Entry 9IXB (X-ray diffraction, 3.48 A resolution); this record covers chains A and E of the 6 polymer chains in the assembly.

[Chain A]
Protein: Detyrosinated tubulin alpha-1B chain
Source organism: Sus scrofa
Reference sequence: Q2XVP4 (TBA1B_PIG); residues 1-440 here = UniProt positions 1-440
Amino-acid sequence (440 residues; each row starts with the number of its first residue):
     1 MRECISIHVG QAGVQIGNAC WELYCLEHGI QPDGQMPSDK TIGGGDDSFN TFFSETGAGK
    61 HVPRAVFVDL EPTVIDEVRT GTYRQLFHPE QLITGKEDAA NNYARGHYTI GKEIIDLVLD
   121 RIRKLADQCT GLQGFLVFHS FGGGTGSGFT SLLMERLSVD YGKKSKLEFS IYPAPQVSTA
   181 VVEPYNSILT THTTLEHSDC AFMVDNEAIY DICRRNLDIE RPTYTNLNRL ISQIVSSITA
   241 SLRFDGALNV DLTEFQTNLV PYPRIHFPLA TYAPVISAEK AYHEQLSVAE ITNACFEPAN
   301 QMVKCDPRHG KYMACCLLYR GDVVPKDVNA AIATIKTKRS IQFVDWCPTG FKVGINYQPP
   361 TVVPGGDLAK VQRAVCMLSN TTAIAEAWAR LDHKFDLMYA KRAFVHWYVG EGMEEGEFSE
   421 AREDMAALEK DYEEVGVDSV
Unresolved in the structure: 1, 439-440
UniProt features mapped onto this chain:
  - motif: Met1 to Cys4 (MREC motif)
  - active site: Glu254
  - binding site (GTP): Gly10, Gln11, Ala12, Gln15, Glu71, Ala99, Ser140, Gly143, Gly144, Thr145, Gly146, Thr179, Glu183, Asn206, Tyr224, Asn228, Leu252
  - binding site (Mg(2+)): Glu71
  - modified residue: Lys40 (N6,N6,N6-trimethyllysine), Ser48 (Phosphoserine), Ser232 (Phosphoserine), Tyr282 (3'-nitrotyrosine), Arg339 (Omega-N-methylarginine), Ser439 (Phosphoserine)
  - cross-link (Glycyl lysine isopeptide (Lys-Gly)): Lys326 (interchain with G-Cter in ubiquitin), Lys370 (interchain with G-Cter in ubiquitin)
Ion coordination: Ca2+: Asp39, Thr41, Gly44
Small-molecule neighbours:
  - A1ECQ ((5S,5AS,8AR,9R)-5-(1H-indazol-5-ylamino)-9-(3,4,5-trimethoxyphenyl)-5A,6,8A,9-tetrahydro-5H-[2]benzofuro[6,5-f][1,3]benzodioxol-8-one): Asn101, Ser178, Thr179, Ala180, Val181, Glu183
  - GTP: Gly10, Gln11, Ala12, Gln15, Ile16, Asp69, Asp98, Ala99, Ala100, Asn101, Ser140, Gly142, Gly143, Gly144, Thr145, Gly146, Ile171, Val177, Ser178, Thr179, Glu183, Asn206, Ile209, Tyr224, Leu227, Asn228, Ile231

[Chain E]
Protein: Stathmin-4
Source organism: Rattus norvegicus
Reference sequence: P63043 (STMN4_RAT); residues 6-140 here correspond to UniProt positions 50-184 (UniProt number = residue number + 44)
Amino-acid sequence (138 residues; each row starts with the number of its first residue):
     6 MEVIELNKCT SGQSFEVILK PPSFDGVPEF NASLPRRRDP SLEEIQKKLE AAEERRKYQE
    66 AELLKHLAEK REHEREVIQK AIEENNNFIK MAKEKLAQKM ESNKENREAH LAAMLERLQE
   126 KDKHAEEVRK NKELKKDK
Unresolved in the structure: 29-43, 141-143
Differences from the reference sequence: expression tag (141-143)
UniProt features mapped onto this chain:
  - modified residue: Ser46 (Phosphoserine)

[How chain A and chain E interact]
Residue-residue contacts - 49 pairs, chain A then chain E:
  Tyr108(A) - Arg61(E)
  Thr109(A) - Arg61(E)  hydrogen bond
  Leu152(A) - Ile50(E)  hydrophobic
  Glu155(A) - Ile50(E)
  Arg156(A) - Leu47(E)
  Val159(A) - Pro45(E)
  Val159(A) - Ile50(E)  hydrophobic
  Asp245(A) - Cys14(E)  hydrogen bond (backbone-side chain)
  Asp245(A) - Ser16(E)  hydrogen bond (backbone-side chain)
  Ala247(A) - Asn12(E)
  Ala247(A) - Ser19(E)
  Pro325(A) - Gln18(E)
  Pro325(A) - Phe20(E)  hydrophobic
  Val328(A) - Phe20(E)  hydrophobic
  Asn329(A) - Val8(E)
  Asn329(A) - Phe20(E)
  Asn329(A) - Val22(E)
  Ile332(A) - Val22(E)  hydrophobic
  Asp345(A) - Pro27(E)
  Asp345(A) - Ser28(E)  hydrogen bond (backbone-backbone)
  Cys347(A) - Pro27(E)
  Pro348(A) - Lys25(E)
  Pro348(A) - Pro27(E)
  Thr349(A) - Ile23(E)
  Thr349(A) - Leu24(E)  hydrogen bond (backbone-backbone)
  Thr349(A) - Lys25(E)  hydrogen bond (backbone-backbone)
  Gly350(A) - Val22(E)
  Gly350(A) - Ile23(E)
  Phe351(A) - Glu21(E)
  Phe351(A) - Val22(E)  hydrogen bond (backbone-backbone)
  Lys352(A) - Phe20(E)
  Val353(A) - Ser19(E)
  Val353(A) - Phe20(E)  hydrogen bond (backbone-backbone)
  Gly354(A) - Gln18(E)
  Gly354(A) - Ser19(E)
  Ile355(A) - Gly17(E)
  Ile355(A) - Gln18(E)  hydrogen bond (backbone-backbone)
  Asn356(A) - Ser16(E)
  Tyr357(A) - Cys14(E)
  Tyr357(A) - Thr15(E)
  Tyr357(A) - Ser16(E)  hydrogen bond (backbone-backbone)
  Tyr357(A) - Gly17(E)  hydrogen bond (side chain-backbone)
  Tyr357(A) - Gln18(E)  hydrogen bond
  Gly410(A) - Arg61(E)
  Glu411(A) - Arg61(E)  hydrogen bond (backbone-side chain)
  Gly412(A) - Ala57(E)
  Gly412(A) - Arg60(E)  hydrogen bond (backbone-side chain)
  Gly412(A) - Arg61(E)
  Glu414(A) - Arg60(E)  salt bridge
Other interface residues (no listed pair), chain A (33 interface residues in all): Gly246, Leu248, Trp346, Gln358, Met413
Other interface residues (no listed pair), chain E (25 interface residues in all): Lys13, Pro26, Leu54

[Summary]
33 residues of chain A and 25 residues of chain E are in contact, with 14 hydrogen bonds and 1 salt bridge.
Polar pairs include Glu414(A)-Arg60(E), Thr109(A)-Arg61(E) and Asp245(A)-Cys14(E). Bound to chain A: GTP and
compound A1ECQ.
Here chain A is Detyrosinated tubulin alpha-1B chain (Sus scrofa) and chain E is Stathmin-4 (Rattus
norvegicus). Entry 9IXB (Structure of tubulin and nitrogen-containing heterocyclic substituted podophyllotoxin
derivatives complex) was determined by X-ray diffraction.
